PDB entry 4M3S | X-ray diffraction, 1.30 A resolution | chain A

== Chain A ==
Molecule: Uncharacterized protein
From: Pseudomonas aeruginosa
UniProt: Q9HV14 (Q9HV14_PSEAE); residue numbers follow UniProt; this construct covers 1-160
Chain sequence (162 residues; each row starts with the number of its first residue; numbers below 1 keep their minus sign (Gly-1 is residue -1)):
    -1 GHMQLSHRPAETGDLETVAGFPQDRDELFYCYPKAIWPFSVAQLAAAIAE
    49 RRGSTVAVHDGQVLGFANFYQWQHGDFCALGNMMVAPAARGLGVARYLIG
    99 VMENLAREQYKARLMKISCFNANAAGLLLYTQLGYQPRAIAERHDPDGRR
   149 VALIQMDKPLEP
Disordered / not traced: -1 to 0
Construct notes: expression tag (-1 to 0)
Modified positions: Mse1, Mse81, Mse82, Mse100, Mse113, Mse154 (selenomethionine; parent Met)
Reported in the primary citation:
  - binding site for the ligand EPE: Tyr28, Cys29, Tyr68, Gly79, Mse81, Arg141
  - conformationally variable residues (loop rearrangement, side-chain flip): Tyr28 to Cys29, Gly79, Asn80

== Overview ==
The paper reports a binding site for the ligand EPE at Tyr28, Cys29 and Tyr68 among others; conformational
variability at Tyr28, Gly79 and Asn80.
Chain A is Uncharacterized protein (Pseudomonas aeruginosa); the structure, Crystal structure of a GNAT
superfamily acetyltransferase PA4794 in complex with HEPES, was determined by X-ray diffraction, deposited
together with 3KKW.
